Entry 1M1K (X-ray diffraction, 3.20 A resolution); this record covers chains A and Z of the 30 polymer chains in the assembly.

== Chain A ==
Molecule: 23S RRNA
Source organism: Haloarcula marismortui
Sequence (2922 nucleotides; each row starts with the number of its first residue):
     2 UUGGCUACUA UGCCAGCUGG UGGAUUGCUC GGCUCAGGCG CUGAUGAAGG ACGUGCCAAG
    62 CUGCGAUAAG CCAUGGGGAG CCGCACGGAG GCGAAGAACC AUGGAUUUCC GAAUGAGAAU
   122 CUCUCUAACA AUUGCUUCGC GCAAUGAGGA ACCCCGAGAA CUGAAACAUC UCAGUAUCGG
   182 GAGGAACAGA AAACGCAAUG UGAUGUCGUU AGUAACCGCG AGUGAACGCG AUACAGCCCA
   242 AACCGAAGCC CUCACGGGCA AUGUGGUGUC AGGGCUACCU CUCAUCAGCC GACCGUCUCG
   302 ACGAAGUCUC UUGGAACAGA GCGUGAUACA GGGUGACAAC CCCGUACUCG AGACCAGUAC
   362 GACGUGCGGU AGUGCCAGAG UAGCGGGGGU UGGAUAUCCC UCGCGAAUAA CGCAGGCAUC
   422 GACUGCGAAG GCUAAACACA ACCUGAGACC GAUAGUGAAC AAGUAGUGUG AACGAACGCU
   482 GCAAAGUACC CUCAGAAGGG AGGCGAAAUA GAGCAUGAAA UCAGUUGGCG AUCGAGCGAC
   542 AGGGCAUACA AGGUCCCUCG ACGAAUGACC GACGCGCGAG CGUCCAGUAA GACUCACGGG
   602 AAGCCGAUGU UCUGUCGUAC GUUUUGAAAA ACGAGCCAGG GAGUGUGUCU GCAUGGCAAG
   662 UCUAACCGGA GUAUCCGGGG AGGCACAGGG AAACCGACAU GGCCGCAGGG CUUUGCCCGA
   722 GGGCCGCCGU CUUCAAGGGC GGGGAGCCAU GUGGACACGA CCCGAAUCCG GACGAUCUAC
   782 GCAUGGACAA GAUGAAGCGU GCCGAAAGGC ACGUGGAAGU CUGUUAGAGU UGGUGUCCUA
   842 CAAUACCCUC UCGUGAUCUA UGUGUAGGGG UGAAAGGCCC AUCGAGUCCG GCAACAGCUG
   902 GUUCCAAUCG AAACAUGUCG AAGCAUGACC UCCGCCGAGG UAGUCUGUGA GGUAGAGCGA
   962 CCGAUUGGUG UGUCCGCCUC CGAGAGGAGU CGGCACACCU GUCAAACUCC AAACUUACAG
  1022 ACGCCGUUUG ACGCGGGGAU UCCGGUGCGC GGGGUAAGCC UGUGUACCAG GAGGGGAACA
  1082 ACCCAGAGAU AGGUUAAGGU CCCCAAGUGU GGAUUAAGUG UAAUCCUCUG AAGGUGGUCU
  1142 CGAGCCCUAG ACAGCCGGGA GGUGAGCUUA GAAGCAGCUA CCCUCUAAGA AAAGCGUAAC
  1202 AGCUUACCGG CCGAGGUUUG AGGCGCCCAA AAUGAUCGGG ACUCAAAUCC ACCACCGAGA
  1262 CCUGUCCGUA CCACUCAUAC UGGUAAUCGA GUAGAUUGGC GCUCUAAUUG GAUGGAAGUA
  1322 GGGGUGAAAA CUCCUAUGGA CCGAUUAGUG ACGAAAAUCC UGGCCAUAGU AGCAGCGAUA
  1382 GUCGGGUGAG AACCCCGACG GCCUAAUGGA UAAGGGUUCC UCAGCACUGC UGAUCAGCUG
  1442 AGGGUUAGCC GGUCCUAAGU CAUACCGCAA CUCGACUAUG ACGAAAUGGG AAACGGGUUA
  1502 AUAUUCCCGU GCCACUAUGC AGUGAAAGUU GACGCCCUGG GGUCGAUCAC GCUGGGCAUU
  1562 CGCCCAGUCG AACCGUCCAA CUCCGUGGAA GCCGUAAUGG CAGGAAGCGG ACGAACGGCG
  1622 GCAUAGGGAA ACGUGAUUCA ACCUGGGGCC CAUGAAAAGA CGAGCAUAGU GUCCGUACCG
  1682 AGAACCGACA CAGGUGUCCA UGGCGGCGAA AGCCAAGGCC UGUCGGGAGC AACCAACGUU
  1742 AGGGAAUUCG GCAAGUUAGU CCCGUACCUU CGGAAGAAGG GAUGCCUGCU CCGGAACGGA
  1802 GCAGGUCGCA GUGACUCGGA AGCUCGGACU GUCUAGUAAC AACAUAGGUG ACCGCAAAUC
  1862 CGCAAGGACU CGUACGGUCA CUGAAUCCUG CCCAGUGCAG GUAUCUGAAC ACCUCGUACA
  1922 AGAGGACGAA GGACCUGUCA ACGGCGGGGG UAACUAUGAC CCUCUUAAGG UAGCGUAGUA
  1982 CCUUGCCGCA UCAGUAGCGG CUUGCAUGAA UGGAUUAACC AGAGCUUCAC UGUCCCAACG
  2042 UUGGGCCCGG UGAACUGUAC AUUCCAGUGC GGAGUCUGGA GACACCCAGG GGGAAGCGAA
  2102 GACCCUAUGG AGCUUUACUG CAGGCUGUCG CUGAGACGUG GUCGCCGAUG UGCAGCAUAG
  2162 GUAGGAGACA CUACACAGGU ACCCGCGCUA GCGGGCCACC GAGUCAACAG UGAAAUACUA
  2222 CCCGUCGGUG ACUGCGACUC UCACUCCGGG AGGAGGACAC CGAUAGCCGG GCAGUUUGAC
  2282 UGGGGCGGUA CGCGCUCGAA AAGAUAUCGA GCGCGCCCUA UGGCUAUCUC AGCCGGGACA
  2342 GAGACCCGGC GAAGAGUGCA AGAGCAAAAG AUAGCUUGAC AGUGUUCUUC CCAACGAGGA
  2402 ACGCUGACGC GAAAGCGUGG UCUAGCGAAC CAAUUAGCCU GCUUGAUGCG GGCAAUUGAU
  2462 GACAGAAAAG CUACCCUAGG GAUAACAGAG UCGUCACUCG CAAGAGCACA UAUCGACCGA
  2522 GUGGCUUGCU ACCUCGAUGU CGGUUCCCUC CAUCCUGCCC GUGCAGAAGC GGGCAAGGGU
  2582 GAGGUUGUUC GCCUAUUAAA GGAGGUCGUG AGCUGGGUUU AGACCGUCGU GAGACAGGUC
  2642 GGCUGCUAUC UACUGGGUGU GUAAUGGUGU CUGACAAGAA CGACCGUAUA GUACGAGAGG
  2702 AACUACGGUU GGUGGCCACU GGUGUACCGG UUGUUCGAGA GAGCACGUGC CGGGUAGCCA
  2762 CGCCACACGG GGUAAGAGCU GAACGCAUCU AAGCUCGAAA CCCACUUGGA AAAGAGACAC
  2822 CGCCGAGGUC CCGCGUACAA GACGCGGUCG AUAGACUCGG GGUGUGCGCG UCGAGGUAAC
  2882 GAGACGUUAA GCCCACGAGC ACUAACAGAC CAAAGCCAUC AU
Disordered / not traced: 2-9, 126-127, 715, 971-998, 1560, 1952-1963, 2137-2236, 2339-2343, 2665-2666, 2915-2923
Differences from the reference sequence: conflict C560 (U3155 in 3377779)
Metal / ion sites: Mg2+ site 1 near G28 (its only coordinating residue here); Na+ site 1 near C40 (its only coordinating residue here); Na+ site 2: G56, A59, A60, G61; Na+ site 3: G66, U108; Mg2+ site 2 near U115 (its only coordinating residue here); Na+ site 4: C141, G142; Na+ site 5 near U146 (its only coordinating residue here); Mg2+ site 3: C162, U2276; K+ site 1: C162, U163, U172; Mg2+ site 4: A165, A167, C168; Na+ site 6: A165, A166, A167; Mg2+ site 5: A166, G219; 63 more Na+ sites not listed; 98 more Mg2+ sites not listed; 1 more K+ sites not listed
Residues lining bound ligands: azithromycin (ZIT): C839, G2099, A2100, A2103, A2538, G2540, U2645, G2646

== Chain Z ==
Protein: Ribosomal protein L32E
Source organism: Haloarcula marismortui
Reference sequence: P12736 (RL32_HALMA); residue numbers follow UniProt; this construct covers 1-240
Chain sequence (240 residues; row label = number of the first residue in the row):
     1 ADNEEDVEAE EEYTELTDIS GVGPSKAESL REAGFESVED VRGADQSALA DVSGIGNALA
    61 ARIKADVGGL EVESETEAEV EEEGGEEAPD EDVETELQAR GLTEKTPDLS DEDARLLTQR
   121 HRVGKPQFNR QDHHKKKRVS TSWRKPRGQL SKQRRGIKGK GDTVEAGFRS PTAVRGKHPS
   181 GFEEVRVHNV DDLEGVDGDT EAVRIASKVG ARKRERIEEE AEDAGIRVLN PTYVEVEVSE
Disordered / not traced: 1-94, 237-240
Metal / ion sites: Mg2+: His-133, Lys-136, Val-139

== Chain A / chain Z interface ==
Pairs across the interface - 170 pairs, chain A then chain Z:
  G320(A) with Arg-212(Z), hydrogen bond to the sugar
  A521(A) with Lys-137(Z), salt bridge to the phosphate
  U522(A) with Lys-137(Z), salt bridge to the phosphate
  G537(A) with Lys-135(Z), hydrogen bond to the sugar; Lys-160(Z), sugar contact
  C538(A) with His-134(Z), salt bridge to the phosphate; Lys-135(Z), salt bridge to the phosphate
  G539(A) with His-134(Z), hydrogen bond to the phosphate; Gly-159(Z), hydrogen bond to the base
  A540(A) with Gln-127(Z), hydrogen bond to the phosphate; Gly-159(Z), sugar contact; Gly-161(Z), sugar contact
  C541(A) with Pro-126(Z), phosphate contact; Gln-127(Z), hydrogen bond to the phosphate
  A551(A) with Tyr-233(Z), phosphate contact
  A552(A) with Arg-204(Z), hydrogen bond to the phosphate; Leu-229(Z), sugar contact; Pro-231(Z), phosphate contact; Tyr-233(Z), hydrogen bond to the phosphate
  G553(A) with His-178(Z), salt bridge to the phosphate; Pro-179(Z), sugar contact; Arg-204(Z), salt bridge to the phosphate
  G554(A) with His-178(Z), salt bridge to the phosphate; Ser-180(Z), phosphate contact; Arg-227(Z), salt bridge to the phosphate
  U555(A) with His-121(Z), phosphate contact
  C556(A) with His-121(Z), salt bridge to the phosphate
  C594(A) with Arg-122(Z), hydrogen bond to the sugar
  U595(A) with Thr-118(Z), phosphate contact; Arg-122(Z), salt bridge to the phosphate
  C617(A) with Lys-158(Z), hydrogen bond to the sugar; Gly-159(Z), base contact
  G618(A) with Lys-158(Z), sugar contact; Lys-160(Z), hydrogen bond to the sugar
  A620(A) with Asp-132(Z), hydrogen bond to the sugar; Lys-135(Z), hydrogen bond to the sugar; Lys-152(Z), phosphate contact; Lys-160(Z), salt bridge to the phosphate
  C621(A) with Gln-131(Z), hydrogen bond to the phosphate; Asp-132(Z), sugar contact; Ser-151(Z), phosphate contact; Lys-152(Z), salt bridge to the phosphate
  G622(A) with Gln-131(Z), hydrogen bond to the phosphate; Arg-147(Z), phosphate contact; Gly-148(Z), hydrogen bond to the phosphate; Ser-151(Z), hydrogen bond to the phosphate
  U623(A) with Gly-148(Z), phosphate contact; Gln-149(Z), hydrogen bond to the phosphate; Leu-150(Z), base contact
  U624(A) with Leu-150(Z), base contact
  U625(A) with Leu-150(Z), base contact
  A628(A) with Leu-150(Z), sugar contact
  A629(A) with Lys-152(Z), salt bridge to the phosphate
  C637(A) with Lys-136(Z), salt bridge to the phosphate; Arg-138(Z), salt bridge to the phosphate
  C638(A) with Lys-136(Z), phosphate contact; Lys-137(Z), phosphate contact; Arg-138(Z), salt bridge to the phosphate
  A639(A) with Arg-138(Z), phosphate contact
  C905(A) with Arg-144(Z), salt bridge to the phosphate
  C906(A) with Trp-143(Z), phosphate contact; Arg-144(Z), phosphate contact; Lys-145(Z), hydrogen bond to the phosphate; Arg-147(Z), salt bridge to the phosphate
  A907(A) with Trp-143(Z), hydrogen bond to the phosphate; Lys-145(Z), phosphate contact; Val-164(Z), phosphate contact
  A908(A) with Glu-165(Z), phosphate contact; Ala-166(Z), hydrogen bond to the phosphate
  G1071(A) with Gln-149(Z), phosphate contact; Arg-154(Z), sugar contact
  G1072(A) with Arg-154(Z), salt bridge to the phosphate; Arg-155(Z), phosphate contact
  A1073(A) with Arg-155(Z), sugar contact; Gly-156(Z), hydrogen bond to the sugar; Ile-157(Z), phosphate contact
  G1074(A) with Gly-156(Z), phosphate contact; Ile-157(Z), phosphate contact; Lys-158(Z), hydrogen bond to the phosphate
  G1075(A) with Lys-158(Z), salt bridge to the phosphate
  G1089(A) with Glu-165(Z), hydrogen bond to the sugar; Gly-167(Z), hydrogen bond to the base
  A1090(A) with Gly-167(Z), sugar contact; Phe-168(Z), phosphate contact
  U1091(A) with Val-123(Z), sugar contact
  G1260(A) with Lys-158(Z), base contact
  U1266(A) with Arg-115(Z), hydrogen bond to the phosphate; Gln-119(Z), hydrogen bond to the sugar
  C1267(A) with Arg-115(Z), salt bridge to the phosphate; Leu-116(Z), sugar contact; Gln-119(Z), sugar contact; Pro-171(Z), sugar contact
  C1268(A) with Ala-166(Z), hydrogen bond to the sugar; Gly-167(Z), base contact; Arg-169(Z), sugar contact; Ser-170(Z), sugar contact; Pro-171(Z), phosphate contact; Thr-172(Z), hydrogen bond to the phosphate; Arg-175(Z), hydrogen bond to the phosphate
  G1269(A) with Ala-166(Z), sugar contact; Arg-175(Z), salt bridge to the phosphate
  U1293(A) with Gln-149(Z), hydrogen bond to the sugar; Arg-154(Z), sugar contact
  A1294(A) with Gln-149(Z), phosphate contact
  G1311(A) with His-188(Z), sugar contact; Asn-189(Z), phosphate contact; Lys-208(Z), base contact
  G1312(A) with His-188(Z), sugar contact; Asn-189(Z), phosphate contact; Lys-208(Z), hydrogen bond to the sugar; Val-209(Z), hydrogen bond to the sugar; Lys-213(Z), salt bridge to the phosphate
  A1313(A) with Lys-208(Z), sugar contact; Val-209(Z), phosphate contact; Gly-210(Z), hydrogen bond to the phosphate; Lys-213(Z), salt bridge to the phosphate
  U1314(A) with Gly-210(Z), phosphate contact
  G1315(A) with Gly-210(Z), sugar contact; Ala-211(Z), hydrogen bond to the sugar; Arg-212(Z), hydrogen bond to the sugar; Glu-215(Z), hydrogen bond to the base
  G1316(A) with Gly-210(Z), phosphate contact; Ala-211(Z), hydrogen bond to the phosphate
  A1317(A) with Lys-208(Z), phosphate contact
  A1318(A) with Lys-208(Z), phosphate contact
  G1324(A) with Arg-204(Z), base contact
  G1325(A) with Pro-179(Z), sugar contact
  U1326(A) with Arg-120(Z), salt bridge to the phosphate; Gly-176(Z), phosphate contact; Lys-177(Z), sugar contact
  G1327(A) with Arg-120(Z), salt bridge to the phosphate; Lys-125(Z), base contact; Arg-169(Z), hydrogen bond to the phosphate; Arg-175(Z), phosphate contact; Gly-176(Z), hydrogen bond to the phosphate
  A1328(A) with Lys-125(Z), phosphate contact; Phe-128(Z), sugar contact; Val-164(Z), sugar contact; Glu-165(Z), base contact; Ala-166(Z), hydrogen bond to the base; Phe-168(Z), sugar contact; Arg-169(Z), salt bridge to the phosphate; Ser-170(Z), hydrogen bond to the phosphate; Arg-175(Z), salt bridge to the phosphate
  A1329(A) with Lys-125(Z), salt bridge to the phosphate; Phe-128(Z), phosphate contact; Trp-143(Z), phosphate contact; Val-164(Z), sugar contact; Arg-169(Z), base contact
  A1330(A) with Ser-142(Z), sugar contact; Trp-143(Z), hydrogen bond to the phosphate
  A1331(A) with Ser-142(Z), hydrogen bond to the phosphate; Arg-144(Z), salt bridge to the phosphate
  U1333(A) with Arg-186(Z), hydrogen bond to the phosphate; Arg-204(Z), sugar contact
  C1334(A) with Arg-186(Z), salt bridge to the phosphate; Arg-204(Z), hydrogen bond to the sugar; Ala-206(Z), phosphate contact; Ser-207(Z), hydrogen bond to the phosphate; Asn-230(Z), hydrogen bond to the phosphate
  C1335(A) with Ser-207(Z), phosphate contact; Asn-230(Z), hydrogen bond to the phosphate
  C1343(A) with Lys-208(Z), hydrogen bond to the base
  G1344(A) with Lys-208(Z), sugar contact
  A1356(A) with Arg-130(Z), salt bridge to the phosphate; Asp-132(Z), base contact; Lys-136(Z), base contact; Arg-138(Z), hydrogen bond to the base; Val-139(Z), base contact
  U2059(A) with Lys-136(Z), hydrogen bond to the sugar
Other interface residues (no listed pair), chain A (76 interface residues in all): A319, C596, G636, G1290, A2060
Other interface residues (no listed pair), chain Z (76 interface residues in all): Glu-112, Val-174, Ile-205, Arg-216

== Summary ==
The chain A/chain Z interface involves 76 residues from each chain; the contacts include 52 hydrogen bonds and
32 salt bridges. Among the polar pairs are G539(A)/Gly-159(Z), G1089(A)/Gly-167(Z) and G1315(A)/Glu-215(Z).
Ligands of chain A: azithromycin.
Here chain A is 23S RRNA and chain Z is Ribosomal protein L32E, both from Haloarcula marismortui. Entry 1M1K
(Co-crystal structure of azithromycin bound to the 50S ribosomal subunit of Haloarcula marismortui) was
determined by X-ray diffraction (same publication as 1K8A, 1K9M and 1KD1).
